1MZN - chains A and B of the 4 polymer chains in the assembly; structure by X-ray diffraction, 1.90 A resolution.

[Chain A]
Protein: RXR retinoid X receptor
From: Homo sapiens
Notes: fragment: ligand binding domain(residues 223-462)
UniProt: P19793 (RXRA_HUMAN); residue numbers follow UniProt; this construct covers 223-462
Chain sequence (240 residues; numbered 223 to 462; the number before each row is that of its first residue):
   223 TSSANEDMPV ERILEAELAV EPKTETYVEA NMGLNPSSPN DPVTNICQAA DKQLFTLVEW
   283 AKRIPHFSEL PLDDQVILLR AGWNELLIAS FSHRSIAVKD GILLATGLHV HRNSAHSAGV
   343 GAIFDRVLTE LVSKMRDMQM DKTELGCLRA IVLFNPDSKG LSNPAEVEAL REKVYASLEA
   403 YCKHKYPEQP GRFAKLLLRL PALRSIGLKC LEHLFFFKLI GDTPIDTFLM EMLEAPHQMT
Disordered / not traced: 223-226, 254-261, 459-462
Residues lining bound ligands: bms649 (BM6; 4-[2-(5,5,8,8-tetramethyl-5,6,7,8-tetrahydro-naphthalen-2-yl)-[1,3]dioxolan-2-yl]-benzoic acid): Val265, Ile268, Ala271, Ala272, Gln275, Trp305, Asn306, Leu309, Ile310, Phe313, Arg316, Ile324, Leu325, Leu326, Ala327, Val342, Ile345, Phe346, Val349, Cys432, His435, Leu436, Phe439
UniProt features mapped onto this chain:
  - region: Arg348 to Gly368 (Required for nuclear export)
  - binding site (9-cis-retinoate): Arg316, Ala327
  - binding site (all-trans-retinoate): Arg316, Ala327
  - modified residue (Phosphoserine): Ser259, Ser260
  - mutagenesis: Val280 (V280A: Abolished ubiquitination and degradation by UBR5), Glu352 to Thr462 (No impact on acetylation by EP300), Met357 to Met360 (Abolishes nuclear export), Leu418 to Leu430 (Abolishes nuclear localization), Glu434 (E434N/Q/K/A: As a heterodimer with NR1H4, impairs interaction with coactivator NCOA1. Impairs transcriptional activity)
From the paper describing this entry:
  - binding site for bms649: Arg316, Ala327
  - conformationally variable residues (side-chain flip): Asn306

[Chain B]
Protein: Nuclear receptor coactivator 2
Notes: fragment: NR box
UniProt: Q15596 (NCOA2_HUMAN); residues 471-483 here correspond to UniProt positions 686-698 (UniProt number = residue number + 215)
Chain sequence (13 residues; row label = number of the first residue in the row):
   471 KHKILHRLLQ DSS
Disordered / not traced: 482-483

[Interface between chain A and chain B]
Pairs across the interface - 24 pairs, chain A then chain B:
  Phe277(A) - Leu478(B)  hydrophobic
  Val280(A) - Leu475(B)  hydrophobic
  Val280(A) - Leu478(B)  hydrophobic
  Val280(A) - Leu479(B)  hydrophobic
  Lys284(A) - Leu478(B)  hydrogen bond (side chain-backbone)
  Lys284(A) - Leu479(B)  hydrogen bond (side chain-backbone)
  Leu294(A) - Leu479(B)  hydrophobic
  Gln297(A) - Leu479(B)
  Val298(A) - His472(B)
  Val298(A) - Leu475(B)
  Val298(A) - His476(B)
  Val298(A) - Leu479(B)  hydrophobic
  Leu301(A) - Leu475(B)  hydrophobic
  Leu301(A) - Leu479(B)  hydrophobic
  Arg302(A) - His472(B)  hydrogen bond
  Arg302(A) - Leu475(B)
  Thr449(A) - Ile474(B)
  Phe450(A) - Ile474(B)
  Phe450(A) - Leu478(B)  hydrophobic
  Glu453(A) - His472(B)
  Glu453(A) - Lys473(B)  hydrogen bond (side chain-backbone)
  Glu453(A) - Ile474(B)  hydrogen bond (side chain-backbone)
  Glu453(A) - Leu475(B)  hydrogen bond (side chain-backbone)
  Pro458(A) - His472(B)
Also at the interface, not in a pair above, chain A (14 interface residues in all): Phe289, Asp295
Also at the interface, not in a pair above, chain B (8 interface residues in all): Asp481

[In short]
The interface between chain A and chain B involves 14 residues on one side and 8 on the other, with 6 hydrogen
bonds. Polar contacts include Lys284(A)-Leu478(B), Lys284(A)-Leu479(B) and Arg302(A)-His472(B). Ligands of
chain A: bms649. From the paper: a binding site for bms649 at Arg316(A) and Ala327(A); conformational
variability at Asn306(A).
Chain A is RXR retinoid X receptor (Homo sapiens) and chain B is Nuclear receptor coactivator 2; the
structure, CRYSTAL STRUCTURE at 1.9 ANGSTROEMS RESOLUTION OF THE HOMODIMER OF HUMAN RXR ALPHA LIGAND BINDING
DOMAIN ..., was determined by X-ray diffraction, deposited together with 1MV9 and 1MVC.
